Entry 4W9M (X-ray diffraction, 2.70 A resolution); this record covers chains C and E of the 6 polymer chains in the assembly.

# Chain C (and E)
Protein: Probable DNA double-strand break repair Rad50 ATPase
Source organism: Thermotoga maritima MSB8
Notes: chain E of this document is another copy of the same molecule, construct and numbering; everything in this record applies to it too
Reference sequence: Q9X1X1 (RAD50_THEMA); numbering as in UniProt; present here: 1-188, 687-852
Sequence (365 residues; each row starts with the number of its first residue; note: 487 numbers in that range are skipped by the numbering (no residue carries them; nothing is unmodelled there)):
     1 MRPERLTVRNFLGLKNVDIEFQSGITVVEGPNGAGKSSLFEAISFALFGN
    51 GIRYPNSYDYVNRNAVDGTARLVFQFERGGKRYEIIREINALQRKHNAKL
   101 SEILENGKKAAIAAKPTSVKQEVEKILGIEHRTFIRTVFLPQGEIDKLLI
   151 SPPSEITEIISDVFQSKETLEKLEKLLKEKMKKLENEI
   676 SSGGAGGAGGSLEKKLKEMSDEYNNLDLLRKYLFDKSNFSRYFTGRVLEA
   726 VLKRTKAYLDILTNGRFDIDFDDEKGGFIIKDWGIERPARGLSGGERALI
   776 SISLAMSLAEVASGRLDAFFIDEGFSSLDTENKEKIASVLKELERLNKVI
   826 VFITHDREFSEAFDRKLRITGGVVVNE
Not modelled in the structure: 676-687, 852 (chain E: 676-688, 852)
Construct notes: linker (676-686)
Bound ions: Mg2+: Ser37, Gln142 (together with AMP-PNP)
Ligand contacts:
  - AMP-PNP (ANP; phosphoaminophosphonic acid-adenylate ester), molecule 1: Leu12, Gly13, Pro31, Asn32, Gly33, Ala34, Gly35, Lys36, Ser37, Ser38, Arg53, Tyr54, Asp59, Val61, Asn62, Arg63, Asn64, Gln142, His830
  - AMP-PNP (ANP), molecule 2: Arg741, Arg762, Gly766, Leu767, Ser768, Gly769, Gly770, Glu771, Ser802
UniProt features mapped onto this chain:
  - binding site (ATP): Asn32, Gly33, Ala34, Gly35, Lys36, Ser37, Ser38, Arg53, Tyr54, Asp59, Val61, Arg63
  - binding site (Mg(2+)): Ser37, Gln142, Asp797
  - mutagenesis: Arg94 (R94E: Decreased DNA-binding), Lys95 (K95E: Decreased DNA-binding), Lys115 (K115E: Strongly decreased DNA-binding), Lys175 (K175E: Decreased DNA-binding), Lys182 (K182E: Decreased DNA-binding)
What the authors report for this chain:
  - binding site for the 15-nt DNA strand: Lys99, Lys108, Lys109, Ala111, Ala114, Lys115, Ser118, Lys182
  - binding site for the 15-nt DNA strand: Lys178
  - catalytic residues: Glu798 (citing earlier work)
  - mutagenesis - K115E: abolished binding to DNA
  - mutagenesis - R94E, K95E, K175E, K182E, R765E, S768R, E798Q: decreased binding to DNA
  - mutagenesis - S768R: abolished binding to Probable DNA double-strand break repair Rad50 ATPase (chain C)

# Chain C / chain E interface
Contacting residue pairs (41):
  Pro31(C) - Asp804(E)
  Asn32(C) - Gly770(E)
  Asn32(C) - Ser802(E)  hydrogen bond (side chain-backbone)
  Asn32(C) - Leu803(E)
  Asn32(C) - Asp804(E)  hydrogen bond (backbone-side chain)
  Asn32(C) - Asn807(E)  hydrogen bond
  Gly33(C) - Ser768(E)
  Gly33(C) - Glu771(E)
  Arg53(C) - Arg765(E)  hydrogen bond (backbone-side chain)
  Arg53(C) - Gly766(E)  hydrogen bond (side chain-backbone)
  Arg53(C) - Leu767(E)
  Tyr54(C) - Arg762(E)
  Tyr54(C) - Gly766(E)
  Arg63(C) - Ile760(E)
  Asn64(C) - Ile760(E)
  Gln142(C) - Gly769(E)
  Ile760(C) - Arg63(E)
  Ile760(C) - Asn64(E)
  Glu761(C) - Arg63(E)  hydrogen bond (backbone-side chain)
  Arg765(C) - Arg53(E)  hydrogen bond (side chain-backbone)
  Gly766(C) - Arg53(E)  hydrogen bond (backbone-side chain)
  Gly766(C) - Tyr54(E)
  Leu767(C) - Arg53(E)
  Ser768(C) - Gly33(E)
  Gly769(C) - Gln142(E)
  Gly770(C) - Asn32(E)
  Glu771(C) - Gly33(E)
  Ser801(C) - Ser801(E)
  Ser801(C) - His830(E)  hydrogen bond (backbone-side chain)
  Ser802(C) - Asn32(E)  hydrogen bond (backbone-side chain)
  Ser802(C) - Gln142(E)
  Ser802(C) - His830(E)
  Leu803(C) - His830(E)
  Asp804(C) - Pro31(E)
  Asp804(C) - Asn32(E)  hydrogen bond (backbone-side chain)
  Asp804(C) - His830(E)
  Asn807(C) - Asn32(E)  hydrogen bond
  His830(C) - Ser801(E)  hydrogen bond (side chain-backbone)
  His830(C) - Ser802(E)  hydrogen bond (side chain-backbone)
  His830(C) - Leu803(E)  hydrogen bond (side chain-backbone)
  His830(C) - Asp804(E)
Other interface residues (no listed pair), chain C (26 interface residues in all): Pro55, Arg762, Pro763
Other interface residues (no listed pair), chain E (26 interface residues in all): Pro55, Glu761, Pro763

# Summary
Chain C and chain E each contribute 26 residues to their interface; the contacts include 15 hydrogen bonds.
Polar contacts include Asn32(C)-Ser802(E), Asn32(C)-Asp804(E) and Asn32(C)-Asn807(E). Chain C binds AMP-PNP.
From the paper: the catalytic residue Glu798(C); R94E, K95E and K175E of chain C, among others, reduce binding
to DNA; 8 substitutions were tested in all.
Chain C and chain E are both Probable DNA double-strand break repair Rad50 ATPase (Thermotoga maritima MSB8);
the structure, AMPPNP bound Rad50 in complex with dsDNA, was determined by X-ray diffraction.
